Entry 8BTL (X-ray diffraction, 3.20 A resolution); this record covers chains A and D of the 3 polymer chains in the assembly.

# Chain A
Molecule: cDNA FLJ12511 fis, clone NT2RM2001727, highly similar to Homo sapiens ubiquitin protein ligase E3 component n-recognin 4 (UBR4), mRNA
Source organism: Homo sapiens
Reference sequence: B3KMT2 (B3KMT2_HUMAN); residues 4728-5183 here correspond to UniProt positions 362-817 (UniProt number = residue number - 4366)
Amino-acid sequence (459 residues; each row starts with the number of its first residue):
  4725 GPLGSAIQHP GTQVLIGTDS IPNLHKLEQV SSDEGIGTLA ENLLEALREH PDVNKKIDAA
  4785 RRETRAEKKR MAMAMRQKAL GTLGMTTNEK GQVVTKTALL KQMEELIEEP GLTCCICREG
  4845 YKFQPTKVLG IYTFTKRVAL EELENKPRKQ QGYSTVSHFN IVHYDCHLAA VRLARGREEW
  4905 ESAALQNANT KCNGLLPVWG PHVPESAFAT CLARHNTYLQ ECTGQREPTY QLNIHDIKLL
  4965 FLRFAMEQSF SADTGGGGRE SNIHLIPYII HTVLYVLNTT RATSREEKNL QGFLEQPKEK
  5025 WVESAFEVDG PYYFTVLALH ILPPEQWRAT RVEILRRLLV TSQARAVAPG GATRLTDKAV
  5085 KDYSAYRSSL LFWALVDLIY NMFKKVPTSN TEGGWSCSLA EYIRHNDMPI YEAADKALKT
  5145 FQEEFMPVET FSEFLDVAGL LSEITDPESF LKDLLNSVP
Unresolved in the structure: 4725-4829
Sequence notes: expression tag (4725-4727); conflict Ser4729 (Leu363 in B3KMT2)
Ion coordination: Zn2+: Cys4838, Cys4841, His4887, Cys4890
Reported in the primary citation:
  - mutagenesis - G4979S/G4980S: decreased catalytic activity with Ubiquitin conjugating enzyme E2 A (chain D)
  - allosteric site: Gly4979, Gly4980
  - mutagenesis - C4838A, C4841A: abolished catalytic activity
  - mutagenesis - C4890A: abolished catalytic activity on full-length UBR4
  - disease-associated variants - A5042V, R5091H: decreased catalytic activity
  - disease-associated variants - Y4877C: unchanged catalytic activity
  - mutagenesis - K4814R: decreased catalytic activity

# Chain D
Molecule: Ubiquitin conjugating enzyme E2 A
Source organism: Homo sapiens
Reference sequence: A0A7N4PN18 (A0A7N4PN18_SARHA); residues -3 to 152 here correspond to UniProt positions 23-178 (UniProt number = residue number + 26)
Amino-acid sequence (158 residues; numbered -5 to 152; the number before each row is that of its first residue; numbers below 1 keep their minus sign (Gly-5 is residue -5)):
    -5 GHMLGSMSTP ARRRLMRDFK RLQEDPPAGV SGAPSENNIM VWNAVIFGPE GTPFEDGTFK
    55 LTIEFTEEYP NKPPTVRFVS KMFHPNVYAD GSIKLDILQN RWSPTYDVSS ILTSIQSLLD
   115 EPNPNSPANS QAAQLYQENK REYEKRVSAI VEQSWRDC
Unresolved in the structure: -5 to 1, 152
Sequence notes: expression tag (-5 to -4); conflict Met-3 (Val23 in A0A7N4PN18), Ser0 (Asp26 in A0A7N4PN18), Lys88 (Cys114 in A0A7N4PN18)
Reported in the primary citation:
  - disease-associated variants - R7W, R11Q: decreased binding to cDNA FLJ12511 fis, clone NT2RM2001727, highly similar to Homo sapiens ubiquitin protein ligase E3 component n-recognin 4 (UBR4), mRNA (chain A) (proposed by the authors, not directly observed)
  - disease-associated variants - R95C: decreased catalytic activity with cDNA FLJ12511 fis, clone NT2RM2001727, highly similar to Homo sapiens ubiquitin protein ligase E3 component n-recognin 4 (UBR4), mRNA (chain A) (proposed by the authors, not directly observed)
  - mutagenesis - R11K, L106A: decreased catalytic activity with cDNA FLJ12511 fis, clone NT2RM2001727, highly similar to Homo sapiens ubiquitin protein ligase E3 component n-recognin 4 (UBR4), mRNA (chain A)
  - specificity-determining residues: Arg7, Arg8, Arg11, Arg95, Ser97 (by similarity / conservation)
  - mutagenesis - N80S, S120A: abolished catalytic activity with cDNA FLJ12511 fis, clone NT2RM2001727, highly similar to Homo sapiens ubiquitin protein ligase E3 component n-recognin 4 (UBR4), mRNA (chain A)
  - mutagenesis - L106A: unchanged catalytic activity on E3-independent lysine discharge

# Chain A / chain D interface
Contacting residue pairs (22; chain A residue first):
  Gln4848(A) - Glu62(D)
  Thr4850(A) - Glu58(D)
  Thr4850(A) - Thr69(D)
  Lys4851(A) - Glu62(D)  salt bridge
  Lys4851(A) - Lys66(D)
  Asp4889(A) - Lys66(D)  salt bridge
  His4926(A) - Arg71(D)
  Val4927(A) - Arg71(D)  hydrogen bond (backbone-side chain)
  Val4927(A) - Asp84(D)
  Pro4928(A) - Thr69(D)
  Pro4928(A) - Arg71(D)
  Pro4928(A) - Asp84(D)
  Pro4928(A) - Ser86(D)
  Glu4929(A) - Tyr82(D)
  Glu4929(A) - Ala83(D)
  Glu4929(A) - Asp84(D)  hydrogen bond (backbone-side chain)
  Glu4929(A) - Ser86(D)  hydrogen bond (backbone-side chain)
  Ser4930(A) - Tyr82(D)
  Ser4930(A) - Ser86(D)  hydrogen bond (backbone-side chain)
  Ser4930(A) - Ile87(D)
  Ser4930(A) - Gln93(D)
  Ala4933(A) - Tyr82(D)
Also at the interface, not in a pair above, chain A (12 interface residues in all): Trp4923, Pro4925
Also at the interface, not in a pair above, chain D (12 interface residues in all): Thr60
The authors on this interface:
  - hot spots on chain A (mutagenesis) - E4843R: abolished catalytic activity on full-length UBR4

# Overview
The chain A/chain D interface involves 12 residues from each chain, with 4 hydrogen bonds and 2 salt bridges.
Polar pairs include Lys4851(A)-Glu62(D), Asp4889(A)-Lys66(D) and Val4927(A)-Arg71(D). From the paper: A5042V,
R5091H and K4814R of chain A reduce catalytic activity; an allosteric site at Gly4979(A) and Gly4980(A); 16
substitutions were tested in all.
Chain A is cDNA FLJ12511 fis, clone NT2RM2001727, highly similar to Homo sapiens ubiquitin protein ligase E3
component n-recognin 4 (UBR4), mRNA and chain D is Ubiquitin conjugating enzyme E2 A, both from Homo sapiens;
the structure, Crystal structure of a complex between the E2 conjugating enzyme UBE2A and the E3 ligase module
..., was determined by X-ray diffraction together with 8B5W from the same study.
